Entry 9BWZ (electron microscopy, 9.20 A resolution (very low resolution: no residue pairs are listed; an interface is given only as per-side residue counts)); this record covers chains A and E of the 6 polymer chains in the assembly.

== Chain A ==
Molecule: Nucleoprotein
Organism: Influenza A virus
UniProtKB: A0A516TQ93 (A0A516TQ93_9INFA); residues 1-498 here = UniProt positions 1-498
Chain sequence (498 residues; each row starts with the number of its first residue):
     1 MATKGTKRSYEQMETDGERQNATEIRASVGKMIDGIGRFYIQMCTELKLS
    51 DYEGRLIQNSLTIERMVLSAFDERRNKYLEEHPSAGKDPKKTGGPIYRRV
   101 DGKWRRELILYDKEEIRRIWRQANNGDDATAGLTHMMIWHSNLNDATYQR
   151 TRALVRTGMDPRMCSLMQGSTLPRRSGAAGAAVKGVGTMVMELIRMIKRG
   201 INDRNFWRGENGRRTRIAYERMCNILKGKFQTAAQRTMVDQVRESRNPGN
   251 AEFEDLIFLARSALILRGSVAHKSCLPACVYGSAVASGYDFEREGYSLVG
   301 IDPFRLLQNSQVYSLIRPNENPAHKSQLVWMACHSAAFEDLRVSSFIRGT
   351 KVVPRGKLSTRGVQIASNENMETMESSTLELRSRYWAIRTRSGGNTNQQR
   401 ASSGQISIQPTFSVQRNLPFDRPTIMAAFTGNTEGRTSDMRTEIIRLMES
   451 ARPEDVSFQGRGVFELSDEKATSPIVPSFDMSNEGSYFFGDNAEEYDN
Disordered / not traced: 1-20, 401-434, 491-498

== Chain E ==
Molecule: viral RNA
Organism: Influenza A virus
Sequence (60 nucleotides; each row starts with the number of its first residue; note: 6 numbers in that range are skipped by the numbering (no residue carries them; nothing is unmodelled there)):
     1 UUUUUUUUUUUUUUUUUUU
    26 UUUUUUUUUUUUUUUUUUUUUUUUUUUUUUUUUUUUUUUUU
Disordered / not traced: 45-66

== Chain A / chain E interface ==
At this resolution (9 A) residue pairs are not listed: 9 residues of chain A and 5 of chain E lie at the interface.

== In short ==
9 residues of chain A face 5 of chain E across their interface.
Chain A is Nucleoprotein and chain E is viral RNA, both from Influenza A virus; the structure, Structure of
influenza A RNP, 4xNP local reconstruction, class 3, was determined by electron microscopy, deposited together
with 9BWV, 9BX0, 9BX1, 9BX4 and 9C4H.
